4ZCF - chains B and E of the 5 polymer chains in the assembly; structure by X-ray diffraction, 2.60 A resolution.

[Chain B]
Name: Restriction endonuclease EcoP15I, modification subunit
From: Escherichia coli
UniProt: Q5ZND1 (Q5ZND1_ECOLX); residue numbers follow UniProt; this construct covers 1-644
Chain sequence (644 residues; numbered 1 to 644; the number before each row is that of its first residue):
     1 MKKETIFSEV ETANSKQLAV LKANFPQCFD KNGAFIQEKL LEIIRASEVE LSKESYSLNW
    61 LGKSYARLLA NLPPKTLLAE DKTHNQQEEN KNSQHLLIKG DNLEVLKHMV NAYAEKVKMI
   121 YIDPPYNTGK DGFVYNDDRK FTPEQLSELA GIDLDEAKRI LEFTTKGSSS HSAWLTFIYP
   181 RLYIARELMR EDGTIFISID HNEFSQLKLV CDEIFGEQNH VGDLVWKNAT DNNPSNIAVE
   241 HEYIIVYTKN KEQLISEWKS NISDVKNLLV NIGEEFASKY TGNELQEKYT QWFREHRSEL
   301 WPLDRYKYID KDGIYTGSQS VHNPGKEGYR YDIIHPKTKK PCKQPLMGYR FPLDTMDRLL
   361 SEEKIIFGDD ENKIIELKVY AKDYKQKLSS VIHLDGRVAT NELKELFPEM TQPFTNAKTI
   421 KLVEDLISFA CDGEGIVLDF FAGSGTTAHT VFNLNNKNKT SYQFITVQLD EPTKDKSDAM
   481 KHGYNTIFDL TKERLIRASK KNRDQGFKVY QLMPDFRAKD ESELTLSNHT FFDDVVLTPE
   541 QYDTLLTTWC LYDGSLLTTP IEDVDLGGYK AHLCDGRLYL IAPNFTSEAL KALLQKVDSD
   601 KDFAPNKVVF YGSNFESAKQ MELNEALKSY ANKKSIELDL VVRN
Unresolved in the structure: 1, 8, 31, 250, 372, 517-534, 587-588, 597-599, 615-616, 635-636
What the authors report for this chain:
  - binding site for DNA 20-mer ATACAGCAGTAGACTATGAT: Asp123, Pro124, Pro125, Tyr126, Asn416, Lys418
  - binding site for DNA 20-mer AATCATAGTCTACTGCTGTA (chain E): Asn232, Asn233, Pro324

[Chain E]
Molecule: DNA 20-mer AATCATAGTCTACTGCTGTA
Sequence (20 nucleotides; each row starts with the number of its first residue):
     1 AATCATAGTC TACTGCTGTA

[Interface between chain B and chain E]
Pairs across the interface (13; chain B residue first):
  Thr230(B) - DG15(E)  base contact
  Thr230(B) - DC16(E)  base contact
  Thr230(B) - DT17(E)  sugar contact
  Asn232(B) - DT14(E)  hydrogen bond to the base
  Asn232(B) - DG15(E)  hydrogen bond to the base
  Asn232(B) - DC16(E)  hydrogen bond to the sugar
  Asn233(B) - DT14(E)  hydrogen bond to the base
  Pro234(B) - DT14(E)  sugar contact
  Asp395(B) - DG18(E)  sugar contact
  Arg397(B) - DT17(E)  hydrogen bond to the base
  Arg397(B) - DG18(E)  hydrogen bond to the sugar
  Val398(B) - DT19(E)  phosphate contact
  Asn401(B) - DT19(E)  sugar contact
Other interface residues (no listed pair), chain B (9 interface residues in all): Asp231

[Summary]
9 residues of chain B face 6 of chain E across their interface, with 6 hydrogen bonds. Polar pairs include
Asn232(B)-DT14(E), Asn232(B)-DG15(E) and Asn233(B)-DT14(E). The paper reports a binding site for DNA 20-mer
ATACAGCAGTAGACTATGAT at Asp123(B), Pro124(B) and Pro125(B) among others; a binding site for DNA 20-mer
AATCATAGTCTACTGCTGTA (chain E) at Asn232(B), Asn233(B) and Pro324(B).
Chain B is Restriction endonuclease EcoP15I, modification subunit (Escherichia coli) and chain E is DNA 20-mer
AATCATAGTCTACTGCTGTA; the structure, Structural basis of asymmetric DNA methylation and ATP-triggered
long-range diffusion by EcoP15I, was determined by X-ray diffraction.
